Entry 1SL0 (X-ray diffraction, 3.20 A resolution); this record covers chains A and B of the 4 polymer chains in the assembly.

[Chain A]
Molecule: DNA polymerase
Source organism: Enterobacteria phage T7
Notes: EC 2.7.7.7; engineered mutation(s): DEL(118-123)
UniProt: P00581 (DPOL_BPT7); residue numbers follow UniProt; this construct covers 1-117, 124-704
Sequence (698 residues; each row starts with the number of its first residue; note: 6 numbers in that range are skipped by the numbering (no residue carries them; nothing is unmodelled there)):
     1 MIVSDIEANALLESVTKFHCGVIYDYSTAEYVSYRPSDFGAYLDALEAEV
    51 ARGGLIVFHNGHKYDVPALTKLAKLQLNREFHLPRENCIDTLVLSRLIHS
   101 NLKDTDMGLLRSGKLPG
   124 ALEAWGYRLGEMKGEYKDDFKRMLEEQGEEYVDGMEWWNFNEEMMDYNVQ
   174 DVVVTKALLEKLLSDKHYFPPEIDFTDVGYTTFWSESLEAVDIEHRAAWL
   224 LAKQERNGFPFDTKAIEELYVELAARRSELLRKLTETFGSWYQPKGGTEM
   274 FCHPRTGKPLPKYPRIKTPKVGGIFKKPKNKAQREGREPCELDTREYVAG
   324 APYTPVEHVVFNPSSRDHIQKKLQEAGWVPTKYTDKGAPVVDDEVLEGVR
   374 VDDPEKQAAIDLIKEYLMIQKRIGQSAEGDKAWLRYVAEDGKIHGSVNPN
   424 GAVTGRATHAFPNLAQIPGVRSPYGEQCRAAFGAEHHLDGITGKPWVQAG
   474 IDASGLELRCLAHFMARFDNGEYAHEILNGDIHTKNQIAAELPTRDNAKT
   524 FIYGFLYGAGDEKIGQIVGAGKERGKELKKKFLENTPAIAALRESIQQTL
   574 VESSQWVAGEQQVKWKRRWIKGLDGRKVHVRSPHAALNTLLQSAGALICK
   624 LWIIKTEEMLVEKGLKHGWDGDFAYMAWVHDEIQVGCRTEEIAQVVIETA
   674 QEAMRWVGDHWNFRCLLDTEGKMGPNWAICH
Unresolved in the structure: 293, 296-315, 323, 529-535, 576-586
Swiss-Prot annotation at these positions:
  - binding site (Mg(2+)): Asp5, Glu7, Asp174, Asp475, Ala476, Asp654
  - binding site (substrate): His506, Arg518, Lys522, Tyr526
Bound ions: Mg2+ near Asp5 (its only coordinating residue here)
Ligand contacts: 2',3'-dideoxyadenosine-5'-triphosphate (DAD): His506, Arg518, Lys522, Tyr526

[Chain B]
Molecule: Thioredoxin 1
Source organism: Escherichia coli
UniProt: P0AA25 (THIO_ECOLI); residues 1-108 here = UniProt positions 1-108
Sequence (108 residues; each row starts with the number of its first residue):
     1 SDKIIHLTDDSFDTDVLKADGAILVDFWAEWCGPCKMIAPILDEIADEYQ
    51 GKLTVAKLNIDQNPGTAPKYGIRGIPTLLLFKNGEVAATKVGALSKGQLK
   101 EFLDANLA
Unresolved in the structure: 1-2, 108

[Interface between chain A and chain B]
Residue-residue contacts (33; chain A residue first):
  Ser263(A) - Pro64(B)
  Tyr265(A) - Trp31(B)
  Tyr265(A) - Ile60(B)  hydrophobic
  Tyr265(A) - Pro68(B)
  Tyr265(A) - Ile72(B)  hydrogen bond (side chain-backbone)
  Gln266(A) - Trp31(B)
  Pro267(A) - Trp31(B)
  Pro287(A) - Trp31(B)
  Ile289(A) - Pro34(B)
  Glu319(A) - Thr89(B)
  Glu319(A) - Lys90(B)
  Glu319(A) - Val91(B)  hydrogen bond (backbone-backbone)
  Tyr320(A) - Val91(B)
  Val321(A) - Leu94(B)  hydrophobic
  Val321(A) - Gln98(B)
  Ala322(A) - Gln98(B)  hydrogen bond (backbone-side chain)
  Ala324(A) - Ala93(B)
  Pro325(A) - Pro34(B)
  Pro325(A) - Gly92(B)
  Pro325(A) - Ala93(B)  hydrogen bond (backbone-backbone)
  Tyr326(A) - Pro34(B)
  Tyr326(A) - Ile75(B)
  Tyr326(A) - Val91(B)  hydrophobic
  Tyr326(A) - Gly92(B)
  Thr327(A) - Cys32(B)  hydrogen bond
  Thr327(A) - Pro34(B)
  Thr327(A) - Gly74(B)
  Thr327(A) - Ile75(B)  hydrogen bond (backbone-backbone)
  Pro328(A) - Arg73(B)
  Val329(A) - Trp31(B)  hydrophobic
  Val329(A) - Arg73(B)  hydrogen bond (backbone-backbone)
  Val329(A) - Ile75(B)  hydrophobic
  His331(A) - Pro68(B)
Also at the interface, not in a pair above, chain A (18 interface residues in all): Arg318
Also at the interface, not in a pair above, chain B (20 interface residues in all): Gly33, Asp61, Ala67

[In short]
Chain A and chain B form an interface of 18 and 20 residues respectively, with 7 hydrogen bonds. Among the
polar pairs are Tyr265(A)-Ile72(B), Ala322(A)-Gln98(B) and Thr327(A)-Cys32(B). Bound to chain A:
2',3'-dideoxyadenosine-5'-triphosphate.
Here chain A is DNA polymerase (Enterobacteria phage T7) and chain B is Thioredoxin 1 (Escherichia coli).
Entry 1SL0 (Ternary 3' complex of T7 DNA polymerase with a DNA primer/template containing a disordered cis-syn
thymine ...) was determined by X-ray diffraction (same publication as 1SKS, 1SKW, 1SL1 and 1SL2).
